Entry 6L8E (X-ray diffraction, 2.35 A resolution); this record covers chains C and D of the 8 polymer chains in the assembly.

# Chain C (and D)
Protein: YefM Antitoxin
From: Staphylococcus aureus subsp. aureus NCTC 8325
Notes: chain D of this document is another copy of the same molecule, construct and numbering; everything in this record applies to it too
Reference sequence: Q2G285 (Q2G285_STAA8); residues 1-83 here = UniProt positions 1-83
Sequence (83 residues; row label = number of the first residue in the row):
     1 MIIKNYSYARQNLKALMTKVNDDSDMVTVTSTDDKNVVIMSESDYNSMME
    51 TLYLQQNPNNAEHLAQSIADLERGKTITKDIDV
What the authors report for this chain:
  - binding site for the 26-nt DNA strand: Asn5, Tyr6, Ser7, Arg10, Gln11, Lys14, Thr32
  - mutagenesis - N5A/K14A/T32A, Y6A, Y6A/S7A, S7A, R10A, R10A/Q11A, Q11A: decreased binding to the 26-nt DNA strand
  - specificity-determining residues: Arg10, Gln11
  - mutagenesis - N5A/K14A/T32A, Y6A, Y6A/S7A, S7A, R10A, R10A/Q11A, Q11A: decreased binding to promoter DNA

# Interface between chain C and chain D
Pairs across the interface (70; chain C residue first):
  Met1(C) - Tyr45(D)  hydrophobic
  Tyr6(C) - Leu13(D)  hydrophobic
  Tyr6(C) - Lys14(D)
  Tyr6(C) - Met17(D)  hydrophobic
  Ala9(C) - Leu13(D)
  Arg10(C) - Arg10(D)
  Arg10(C) - Leu13(D)
  Leu13(C) - Tyr6(D)  hydrophobic
  Leu13(C) - Arg10(D)
  Lys14(C) - Tyr6(D)
  Lys14(C) - Ser31(D)
  Lys14(C) - Asp33(D)  salt bridge
  Lys14(C) - Lys35(D)
  Met17(C) - Tyr6(D)  hydrophobic
  Met17(C) - Val29(D)  hydrophobic
  Met17(C) - Ser31(D)
  Met17(C) - Lys35(D)
  Met17(C) - Val37(D)  hydrophobic
  Val20(C) - Val37(D)  hydrophobic
  Asn21(C) - Lys35(D)  hydrogen bond (side chain-backbone)
  Asn21(C) - Asn36(D)  hydrogen bond (side chain-backbone)
  Asn21(C) - Val37(D)
  Asp22(C) - Lys35(D)  salt bridge
  Met26(C) - Tyr45(D)
  Thr28(C) - Glu42(D)
  Val29(C) - Met17(D)
  Ser31(C) - Lys14(D)
  Asp33(C) - Lys14(D)  salt bridge
  Lys35(C) - Met17(D)
  Lys35(C) - Thr18(D)
  Lys35(C) - Asn21(D)  hydrogen bond (backbone-side chain)
  Lys35(C) - Asp22(D)  salt bridge
  Asn36(C) - Asn21(D)  hydrogen bond (backbone-side chain)
  Asn36(C) - Ser41(D)
  Asn36(C) - Glu42(D)  hydrogen bond
  Val37(C) - Met17(D)  hydrophobic
  Val37(C) - Val20(D)  hydrophobic
  Val37(C) - Asn21(D)
  Val37(C) - Ile39(D)  hydrophobic
  Val37(C) - Met40(D)
  Val37(C) - Glu42(D)
  Val38(C) - Val38(D)
  Val38(C) - Ile39(D)
  Val38(C) - Met40(D)  hydrogen bond (backbone-backbone)
  Val38(C) - Glu42(D)
  Val38(C) - Tyr45(D)  hydrophobic
  Ile39(C) - Val37(D)  hydrophobic
  Ile39(C) - Val38(D)
  Ile39(C) - Ile39(D)  hydrophobic
  Met40(C) - Val37(D)
  Met40(C) - Val38(D)  hydrogen bond (backbone-backbone)
  Met40(C) - Met40(D)  hydrophobic
  Met40(C) - Tyr45(D)  hydrophobic
  Ser41(C) - Asn36(D)
  Glu42(C) - Asn36(D)  hydrogen bond
  Tyr45(C) - Met1(D)
  Tyr45(C) - Met26(D)  hydrophobic
  Tyr45(C) - Val38(D)  hydrophobic
  Tyr45(C) - Met40(D)  hydrophobic
  Met48(C) - Met40(D)  hydrophobic
  Met48(C) - Met48(D)  hydrophobic
  Met49(C) - Met48(D)  hydrophobic
  Thr51(C) - Leu52(D)
  Leu52(C) - Met48(D)  hydrophobic
  Leu52(C) - Thr51(D)
  Leu52(C) - Leu52(D)  hydrophobic
  Gln55(C) - Thr51(D)
  Gln55(C) - Leu52(D)  hydrogen bond (side chain-backbone)
  Ala61(C) - Leu54(D)  hydrophobic
  Ala65(C) - Leu54(D)  hydrophobic
Also at the interface, not in a pair above, chain C (36 interface residues in all): Thr18, Thr30, Thr32, Gln56, Glu62
Also at the interface, not in a pair above, chain D (32 interface residues in all): Ala9, Thr28, Thr30, Asp34, Met49

# In short
36 residues of chain C face 32 of chain D across their interface; the contacts include 9 hydrogen bonds and 4
salt bridges. Among the polar pairs are Lys14(C)-Asp33(D), Asp22(C)-Lys35(D) and Asn21(C)-Lys35(D). From the
paper: a binding site for the 26-nt DNA strand at Asn5(C), Tyr6(C) and Ser7(C) among others; N5A/K14A/T32A,
Y6A and Y6A/S7A of chain C, among others, reduce binding to the 26-nt DNA strand; 7 substitutions were tested
in all.
Both chains are YefM Antitoxin (Staphylococcus aureus subsp. aureus NCTC 8325). Entry 6L8E (Crystal structure
of heterohexameric YoeB-YefM complex bound to 26bp-DNA) was determined by X-ray diffraction (same publication
as 7CUA and 6L8F).
